PDB entry 7EVM | electron microscopy, 2.50 A resolution | chains A and N of the 5 polymer chains in the assembly

[Chain A]
Molecule: Guanine nucleotide-binding protein G(s) subunit alpha isoforms short
Source organism: Homo sapiens
UniProt: P63092 (GNAS2_HUMAN); residue numbers follow UniProt; this construct covers 1-394
Chain sequence (394 residues; row label = number of the first residue in the row):
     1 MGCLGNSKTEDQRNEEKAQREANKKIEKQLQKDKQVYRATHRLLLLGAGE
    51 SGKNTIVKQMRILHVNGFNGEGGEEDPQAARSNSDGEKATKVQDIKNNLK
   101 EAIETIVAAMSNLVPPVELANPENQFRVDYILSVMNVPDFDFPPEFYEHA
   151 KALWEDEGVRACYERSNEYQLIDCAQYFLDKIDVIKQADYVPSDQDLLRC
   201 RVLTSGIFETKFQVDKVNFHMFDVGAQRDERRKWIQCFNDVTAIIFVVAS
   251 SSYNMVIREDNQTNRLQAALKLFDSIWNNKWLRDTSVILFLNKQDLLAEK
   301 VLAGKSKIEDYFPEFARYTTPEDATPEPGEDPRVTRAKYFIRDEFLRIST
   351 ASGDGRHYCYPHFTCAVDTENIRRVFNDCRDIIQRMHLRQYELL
Not modelled in the structure: 1-10, 65-206, 255-261
Construct notes: engineered mutation Asn54 (Ser in P63092), Ala226 (Gly in P63092), Ala268 (Glu in P63092), Lys271 (Asn in P63092), Asp274 (Lys in P63092), Lys280 (Arg in P63092), Asp284 (Thr in P63092), Thr285 (Ile in P63092)

[Chain N]
Molecule: Nanobody-35
Source organism: synthetic construct
Notes: antibody fragment or engineered binder
Chain sequence (140 residues; row label = number of the first residue in the row; numbers below 1 keep their minus sign (Met-1 is residue -1)):
    -1 MAQVQLQESGGGLVQPGGSLRLSCAASGFTFSNYKMNWVRQAPGKGLEWV
    49 SDISQSGASISYTGSVKGRFTISRDNAKNTLYLQMNSLKPEDTAVYYCAR
    99 CPAPFTRDCFDVTSTTYAYRGQGTQVTVSSHHHHHHEPEA
Not modelled in the structure: -1 to 0, 127-138
Cystine bridges: Cys22-Cys96, Cys99-Cys107

[How chain A and chain N interact]
Contacting residue pairs - 34 pairs, chain A then chain N:
  Arg228(A) with Thr114(N)
  Asp229(A) with Asp109(N); Ser112(N); Thr113(N), hydrogen bond (side chain-backbone)
  Glu230(A) with Asp109(N); Ser112(N), hydrogen bond; Thr114(N); Tyr115(N)
  Arg231(A) with Asp109(N), hydrogen bond (backbone-side chain)
  Arg232(A) with Pro100(N); Asp109(N), salt bridge; Tyr115(N)
  Gln262(A) with Gly42(N)
  Thr263(A) with Glu46(N)
  Asn264(A) with Glu46(N)
  Gln267(A) with Trp47(N); Thr61(N)
  Lys271(A) with Asp50(N), salt bridge
  Ser275(A) with Asp106(N); Cys107(N), hydrogen bond (side chain-backbone); Phe108(N)
  Asn278(A) with Arg105(N), hydrogen bond (side chain-backbone); Asp106(N)
  Asn279(A) with Asp106(N); Phe108(N)
  Lys280(A) with Asp106(N)
  Asp310(A) with Ser63(N), hydrogen bond (backbone-side chain)
  Tyr311(A) with Gly62(N); Ser63(N)
  Pro313(A) with Gly62(N); Lys65(N)
  Glu314(A) with Lys65(N), salt bridge
  Ala351(A) with Arg105(N)
  Ser352(A) with Arg105(N), hydrogen bond
Interface residues without a listed pair, chain A (22 interface residues in all): Ile235, Asp274
Interface residues without a listed pair, chain N (22 interface residues in all): Lys33, Gly44, Tyr60, Ala116

[In short]
Chain A and chain N each contribute 22 residues to their interface, with 7 hydrogen bonds and 3 salt bridges.
Polar pairs include Arg232(A)-Asp109(N), Lys271(A)-Asp50(N) and Glu314(A)-Lys65(N).
Here chain A is Guanine nucleotide-binding protein G(s) subunit alpha isoforms short (Homo sapiens) and chain
N is Nanobody-35 (synthetic construct). Entry 7EVM (Cryo-EM structure of the compound 2-bound human GLP-1
receptor-Gs complex) was determined by electron microscopy (same publication as 7DUR, 7DUQ and 7E14).
